Entry 1HT1 (X-ray diffraction, 2.80 A resolution); this record covers chains G and I of the 8 polymer chains in the assembly.

== Chain G (and I) ==
Name: Heat shock locus hslu
Organism: Escherichia coli
Notes: chain I of this document is another copy of the same molecule, construct and numbering; everything in this record applies to it too
Reference sequence: P0A6H5 (HSLU_ECOLI); residue numbers follow UniProt; this construct covers 2-443
Chain sequence (449 residues; numbered -5 to 443; the number before each row is that of its first residue; numbers below 1 keep their minus sign (His-5 is residue -5)):
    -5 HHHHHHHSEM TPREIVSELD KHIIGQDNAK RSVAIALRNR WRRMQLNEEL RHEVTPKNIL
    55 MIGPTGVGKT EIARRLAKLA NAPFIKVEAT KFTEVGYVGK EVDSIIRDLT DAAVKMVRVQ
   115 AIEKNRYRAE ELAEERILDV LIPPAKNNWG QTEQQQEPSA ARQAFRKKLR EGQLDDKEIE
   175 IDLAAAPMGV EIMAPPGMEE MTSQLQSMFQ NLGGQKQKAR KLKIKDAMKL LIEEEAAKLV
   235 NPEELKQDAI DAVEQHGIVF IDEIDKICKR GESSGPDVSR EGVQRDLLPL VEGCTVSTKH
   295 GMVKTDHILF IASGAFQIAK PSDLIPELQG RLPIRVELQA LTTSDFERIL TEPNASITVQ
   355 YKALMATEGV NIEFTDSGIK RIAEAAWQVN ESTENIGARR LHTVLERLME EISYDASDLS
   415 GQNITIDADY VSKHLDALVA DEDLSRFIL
Disordered / not traced: -5 to 0, 175-209
Construct notes: expression tag (-5 to 1)
UniProt features mapped onto this chain:
  - binding site (ATP): Ile18, Gly60 to Glu65, Asp256, Glu321, Arg393
  - mutagenesis: Lys63 (K63T: Can neither bind nor hydrolyze ATP. Do not form multimers, but stays as monomer), Lys80 (K80T: Some effect on protease activity), Glu88 (E88Q: Severely reduced protease activity), Tyr91 (Y91G: Partial loss of protease activity), Val92 (V92G: Partial loss of protease activity), Gly93 (G93A: Almost no protease or ATP hydrolysis activity), Glu95 (E95W: Partial loss of protease activity), Cys262 (C262V: No effect on ATP hydrolysis. Can support HslV-mediated proteolysis at wild-type levels), Glu266 (E266Q: No effect), Glu286 (E286Q: Reduced protease activity), Cys288 (C288V: No ATP hydrolysis activity. Binds ATP with lower affinity than wild-type. Can support HslV-mediated proteolysis to some extent), Ile312 (I312W: No effect), 6 further mutagenesis entries in UniProt

== Chain G / chain I interface ==
Residue-residue contacts (88):
  Thr59(G) with Pro320(I)
  Arg68(G) with Glu286(I), salt bridge; Gly287(I)
  Arg69(G) with Glu47(I), salt bridge
  Lys80(G) with Glu286(I), salt bridge
  Glu82(G) with Arg279(I), salt bridge; Leu282(I)
  Lys85(G) with Asp280(I)
  Glu88(G) with Val89(I); Gly90(I), hydrogen bond (side chain-backbone); Ser273(I)
  Tyr91(G) with Gly90(I); Tyr91(I), hydrophobic; Val92(I)
  Val92(G) with Val89(I); Tyr91(I); Val92(I), hydrophobic
  Asp105(G) with Ser291(I), hydrogen bond; Met296(I)
  Ala106(G) with Thr289(I)
  Lys109(G) with Glu248(I); Met296(I)
  Arg214(G) with Leu233(I)
  Leu224(G) with Glu238(I)
  Glu227(G) with Glu237(I); Glu238(I)
  Asp256(G) with Arg279(I), salt bridge; Glu321(I)
  Glu257(G) with Arg279(I), salt bridge
  Lys260(G) with Arg279(I)
  Asn348(G) with Glu43(I)
  Ala349(G) with Leu44(I), hydrophobic; Glu47(I)
  Gln354(G) with Glu47(I); Val48(I)
  Tyr355(G) with Lys51(I)
  Ala357(G) with Leu40(I), hydrophobic; Leu44(I), hydrophobic
  Leu358(G) with Asn33(I); Arg36(I); Arg37(I)
  Met359(G) with Arg36(I)
  Thr361(G) with Trp35(I); Arg36(I), hydrogen bond (side chain-backbone); Gln39(I); Leu40(I)
  Glu362(G) with Arg32(I), salt bridge; Trp35(I); Arg36(I), salt bridge
  Glu388(G) with Ser316(I); Asp317(I)
  Ile390(G) with Pro320(I), hydrophobic; Gln323(I)
  Arg393(G) with Pro320(I), hydrogen bond (side chain-backbone); Glu321(I); Gly324(I)
  Thr397(G) with Gln323(I); Pro327(I); Arg329(I)
  Glu400(G) with Lys51(I), salt bridge; Pro327(I); Ile328(I)
  Arg401(G) with Arg329(I), hydrogen bond (side chain-backbone)
  Glu404(G) with Ile328(I)
  Ser407(G) with Ile29(I); Arg36(I), hydrogen bond (backbone-side chain)
  Tyr408(G) with Pro6(I), hydrophobic; Arg7(I); Val10(I); Arg25(I); Ile29(I), hydrophobic
  Asp409(G) with Arg7(I), salt bridge
  Ala410(G) with Arg36(I)
  Ser411(G) with Thr5(I); Pro6(I)
  Asp412(G) with Arg7(I), salt bridge
  Asp437(G) with Lys314(I), salt bridge
  Arg440(G) with Lys314(I); Pro315(I); Ser316(I), hydrogen bond (backbone-backbone)
  Phe441(G) with Ile56(I), hydrophobic; Phe310(I), hydrophobic; Lys314(I); Pro315(I); Arg329(I), hydrogen bond (backbone-side chain); Glu331(I)
  Ile442(G) with Arg329(I)
  Leu443(G) with Arg329(I), hydrogen bond (backbone-side chain)
Other interface residues (no listed pair), chain G (51 interface residues in all): His16, Thr84, Lys293, Val353, Arg394, His396
Other interface residues (no listed pair), chain I (54 interface residues in all): Ser26, Lys298, Ala313, Leu326, Val330

== Summary ==
51 residues of chain G face 54 of chain I across their interface; the contacts include 9 hydrogen bonds and 12
salt bridges. Among the polar pairs are Arg68(G)-Glu286(I), Arg69(G)-Glu47(I) and Lys80(G)-Glu286(I). UniProt
lists 10 ATP-binding residues and 18 mutagenesis sites on chain G.
Both chains are Heat shock locus hslu (Escherichia coli). Entry 1HT1 (Nucleotide-Dependent Conformational
Changes in a Protease-Associated ATPase HslU) was determined by X-ray diffraction, deposited together with
1HQY and 1HT2.
